PDB entry 7XN7 | electron microscopy, 3.10 A resolution | chains C and K of the 25 polymer chains in the assembly

# Chain C
Name: RNA polymerase II third largest subunit B44, part of central core
From: Komagataella phaffii
Reference sequence: C4R7L2 (C4R7L2_KOMPG); residues 1-304 here = UniProt positions 1-304
Amino-acid sequence (304 residues; row label = number of the first residue in the row):
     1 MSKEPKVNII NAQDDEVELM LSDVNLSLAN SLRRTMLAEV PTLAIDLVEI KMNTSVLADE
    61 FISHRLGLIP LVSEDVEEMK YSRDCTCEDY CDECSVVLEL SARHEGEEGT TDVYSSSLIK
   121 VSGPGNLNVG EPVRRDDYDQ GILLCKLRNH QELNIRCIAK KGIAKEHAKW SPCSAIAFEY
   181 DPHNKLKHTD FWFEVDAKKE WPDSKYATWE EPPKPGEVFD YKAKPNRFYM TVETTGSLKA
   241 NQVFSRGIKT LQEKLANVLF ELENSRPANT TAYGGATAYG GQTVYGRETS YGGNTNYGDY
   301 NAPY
Not modelled in the structure: 1-3, 267-304
Ion coordination: Zn2+: Cys85, Cys87, Cys91, Cys94

# Chain K
Name: RNA polymerase II subunit B12.5
From: Komagataella phaffii
Reference sequence: C4R3Z5 (C4R3Z5_KOMPG); residue numbers follow UniProt; this construct covers 1-118
Amino-acid sequence (118 residues; each row starts with the number of its first residue):
     1 MNAPDRFELF ILPDDVPKLK ITPDSRVPNC IIIKFEREDH TLANLLREEL ALYPDVTFVA
    61 YKVEHPLFAN FVMRLQTEEG TRPKQALERA CASIINKLKT LDHKFNEEWN IKNFSLND
Not modelled in the structure: 114-118

# Chain C / chain K interface
Residue-residue contacts - 71 pairs, chain C then chain K:
  Pro5(C) - Thr100(K)
  Pro5(C) - Leu101(K)  hydrophobic
  Pro5(C) - Lys104(K)
  Val7(C) - Leu101(K)  hydrophobic
  Val7(C) - Phe105(K)  hydrophobic
  Val7(C) - Glu108(K)
  Asn8(C) - Glu108(K)
  Ile9(C) - Phe105(K)  hydrophobic
  Ile9(C) - Glu108(K)
  Ile9(C) - Trp109(K)  hydrophobic
  Ile9(C) - Lys112(K)
  Ala12(C) - Trp109(K)  hydrophobic
  Gln13(C) - Trp109(K)
  Val17(C) - Trp109(K)  hydrophobic
  Leu19(C) - Phe105(K)  hydrophobic
  Leu21(C) - Leu101(K)  hydrophobic
  Asn25(C) - Glu48(K)
  Asn25(C) - Leu52(K)
  Leu26(C) - Glu48(K)
  Ser27(C) - Asn44(K)
  Ser27(C) - Glu48(K)  hydrogen bond
  Leu28(C) - Leu45(K)  hydrophobic
  Ser31(C) - Thr41(K)  hydrogen bond (side chain-backbone)
  Ser31(C) - Leu45(K)
  Arg34(C) - Asp39(K)  salt bridge
  Arg34(C) - Thr41(K)  hydrogen bond
  Thr35(C) - Thr41(K)
  Arg83(C) - Phe7(K)
  Ile163(C) - Phe10(K)  hydrophobic
  Lys165(C) - Arg6(K)  hydrogen bond (backbone-side chain)
  Lys165(C) - Leu9(K)
  Lys165(C) - Phe10(K)
  Lys165(C) - Asp39(K)  salt bridge
  Glu166(C) - Arg6(K)  hydrogen bond (backbone-side chain)
  Glu166(C) - Phe7(K)
  Glu166(C) - Phe10(K)
  His167(C) - Arg6(K)
  Lys224(C) - Leu52(K)
  Asn241(C) - Phe105(K)
  Asn241(C) - Trp109(K)
  Phe244(C) - Phe105(K)  hydrophobic
  Ser245(C) - Asp102(K)
  Ser245(C) - Asn106(K)
  Ile248(C) - Leu98(K)
  Ile248(C) - Leu101(K)  hydrophobic
  Ile248(C) - Asp102(K)
  Leu251(C) - Leu98(K)  hydrophobic
  Gln252(C) - Leu98(K)
  Gln252(C) - Lys99(K)
  Lys254(C) - Glu38(K)  salt bridge
  Lys254(C) - Leu42(K)
  Leu255(C) - Leu42(K)  hydrophobic
  Leu255(C) - Leu45(K)  hydrophobic
  Leu255(C) - Ile94(K)  hydrophobic
  Leu255(C) - Ile95(K)  hydrophobic
  Leu255(C) - Leu98(K)  hydrophobic
  Ala256(C) - Ile95(K)
  Val258(C) - Phe35(K)  hydrophobic
  Val258(C) - Leu42(K)  hydrophobic
  Val258(C) - Cys91(K)  hydrophobic
  Leu259(C) - Glu88(K)
  Leu259(C) - Cys91(K)  hydrophobic
  Glu261(C) - Lys18(K)
  Glu261(C) - Leu19(K)
  Leu262(C) - Leu19(K)  hydrophobic
  Leu262(C) - Ile21(K)  hydrophobic
  Leu262(C) - Lys84(K)
  Leu262(C) - Leu87(K)  hydrophobic
  Leu262(C) - Glu88(K)
  Arg266(C) - Arg82(K)
  Arg266(C) - Lys84(K)
Interface residues without a listed pair, chain C (42 interface residues in all): Lys6, Ile10, Val24, Leu32, Ala164, Asn257
Interface residues without a listed pair, chain K (39 interface residues in all): Ile11, His40, Leu46, Glu49, Lys97

# Summary
The interface between chain C and chain K involves 42 residues on one side and 39 on the other, with 5
hydrogen bonds and 3 salt bridges. Among the polar pairs are Arg34(C)-Asp39(K), Lys165(C)-Asp39(K) and
Lys254(C)-Glu38(K).
Here chain C is RNA polymerase II third largest subunit B44, part of central core and chain K is RNA
polymerase II subunit B12.5, both from Komagataella phaffii. Entry 7XN7 (RNA polymerase II elongation complex
containing Spt4/5, Elf1, Spt6, Spn1 and Paf1C) was determined by electron microscopy, deposited together with
7XSE, 7XSX, 7XSZ, 7XT7, 7XTD and 7XTI.
